PDB entry 8CEP | electron microscopy, 2.04 A resolution | chains A and E of the 19 polymer chains in the assembly

Chain A:
Molecule: 16S rRNA
From: Escherichia coli BW25113
Sequence (1540 nucleotides; each row starts with the number of its first residue):
     1 AAAUUGAAGA GUUUGAUCAU GGCUCAGAUU GAACGCUGGC GGCAGGCCUA ACACAUGCAA
    61 GUCGAACGGU AACAGGAAGA AGCUUGCUUC UUUGCUGACG AGUGGCGGAC GGGUGAGUAA
   121 UGUCUGGGAA ACUGCCUGAU GGAGGGGGAU AACUACUGGA AACGGUAGCU AAUACCGCAU
   181 AACGUCGCAA GACCAAAGAG GGGGACCUUC GGGCCUCUUG CCAUCGGAUG UGCCCAGAUG
   241 GGAUUAGCUA GUAGGUGGGG UAACGGCUCA CCUAGGCGAC GAUCCCUAGC UGGUCUGAGA
   301 GGAUGACCAG CCACACUGGA ACUGAGACAC GGUCCAGACU CCUACGGGAG GCAGCAGUGG
   361 GGAAUAUUGC ACAAUGGGCG CAAGCCUGAU GCAGCCAUGC CGCGUGUAUG AAGAAGCCCU
   421 UCGGGUUGUA AAGUACUUUC AGCGGGGAGG AAGGGAGUAA AGUUAAUACC UUUGCUCAUU
   481 GACGUUACCC GCAGAAGAAG CACCGGCUAA CUCCGUGCCA GCAGCCXCGG UAAUACGGAG
   541 GGUGCAAGCG UUAAUCGGAA UUACUGGGCG UAAAGCGCAC GCAGGCGGUU UGUUAAGUCA
   601 GAUGUGAAAU CCCCGGGCUC AACCUGGGAA CUGCAUCUGA UACUGGCAAG CUUGAGUCUC
   661 GUAGAGGGGG GUAGAAUUCC AGGUGUAGCG GUGAAAUGCG UAGAGAUCUG GAGGAAUACC
   721 GGUGGCGAAG GCGGCCCCCU GGACGAAGAC UGACGCUCAG GUGCGAAAGC GUGGGGAGCA
   781 AACAGGAUUA GAUACCCUGG UAGUCCACGC CGUAAACGAU GUCGACUUGG AGGUUGUGCC
   841 CUUGAGGCGU GGCUUCCGGA GCUAACGCGU UAAGUCGACC GCCUGGGGAG UACGGCCGCA
   901 AGGUUAAAAC UCAAAUGAAU UGACGGGGGC CCGCACAAGC GGUGGAGCAU GUGGUUUAAU
   961 UCGAUGXAAC GCGAAGAACC UUACCUGGUC UUGACAUCCA CGGAAGUUUU CAGAGAUGAG
  1021 AAUGUGCCUU CGGGAACCGU GAGACAGGUG CUGCAUGGCU GUCGUCAGCU CGUGUUGUGA
  1081 AAUGUUGGGU UAAGUCCCGC AACGAGCGCA ACCCUUAUCC UUUGUUGCCA GCGGUCCGGC
  1141 CGGGAACUCA AAGGAGACUG CCAGUGAUAA ACUGGAGGAA GGUGGGGAUG ACGUCAAGUC
  1201 AUCAUGGCCC UUACGACCAG GGCUACACAC GUGCUACAAU GGCGCAUACA AAGAGAAGCG
  1261 ACCUCGCGAG AGCAAGCGGA CCUCAUAAAG UGCGUCGUAG UCCGGAUUGG AGUCUGCAAC
  1321 UCGACUCCAU GAAGUCGGAA UCGCUAGUAA UCGUGGAUCA GAAUGCCACG GUGAAUACGU
  1381 UCCCGGGCCU UGUACACACC GCCCGUXACA CCAUGGGAGU GGGUUGCAAA AGAAGUAGGU
  1441 AGCUUAACCU UCGGGAGGGC GCUUACCACU UUGUGAUUCA UGACUGGGGU GAAGUCGUAA
  1501 CAAGGUAACC GUAGGGGAAC CUGCGGUUGG AUCACCUCCU
Unresolved in the structure: 79-92, 205-213, 841-845, 930-1389, 1535-1540
Modified / non-standard residues: PSU (pseudouridine-5'-monophosphate) at position 516, G7M (N7-methyl-guanosine-5'-monophosphate) at position 527, 2MG (2N-methylguanosine-5'-monophosphate) at position 966, 5MC (5-methylcytidine-5'-monophosphate) at position 967, 2MG (2N-methylguanosine-5'-monophosphate) at position 1207, 4OC (4n,o2'-methylcytidine-5'-monophosphate) at position 1402, 5MC (5-methylcytidine-5'-monophosphate) at position 1407, UR3 (3-methyluridine-5'-monophoshate) at position 1498, 2MG (2N-methylguanosine-5'-monophosphate) at position 1516, MA6 (6N-dimethyladenosine-5'-monophoshate) at position 1518, MA6 (6N-dimethyladenosine-5'-monophoshate) at position 1519
Metal / ion sites: K+ site 1: U5 (shared with 5 residues of chain D); K+ site 2: G11, U12, G21, G22; Mg2+ site 1 near G21 (its only coordinating residue here); Mg2+ site 2: C48, G115; Mg2+ site 3: A59, U387; K+ site 3: G61, U62, G104, G105; Mg2+ site 4 near G100 (its only coordinating residue here); K+ site 4: G107, G324, G326; K+ site 5: G107, G108, G326; Mg2+ site 5: A109, G331; K+ site 6: A109, C110, G111; Mg2+ site 6 near G111 (its only coordinating residue here); 18 more K+ sites not listed; 32 more Mg2+ sites not listed
Residues lining bound ligands: kasugamycin (KSG; (1S,2R,3S,4R,5S,6S)-2,3,4,5,6-pentahydroxycyclohexyl 2-amino-4-{[carboxy(imino)methyl]amino}-2,3,4,6-tetradeoxy-alpha-D-arabino-hexopyranoside): G791, A792, A794, C795, G926, UR3_1498, A1499, G1504, G1505, U1506

Chain E:
Protein: Small ribosomal subunit protein uS5
From: Escherichia coli BW25113
Reference sequence: P0A7W1 (RS5_ECOLI); residue numbers follow UniProt; this construct covers 1-167
Amino-acid sequence (167 residues; each row starts with the number of its first residue):
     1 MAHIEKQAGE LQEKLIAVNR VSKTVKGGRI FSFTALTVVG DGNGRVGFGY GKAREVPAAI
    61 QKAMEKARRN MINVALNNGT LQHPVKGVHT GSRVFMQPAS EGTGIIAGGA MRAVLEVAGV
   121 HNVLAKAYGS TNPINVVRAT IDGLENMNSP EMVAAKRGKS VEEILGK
Unresolved in the structure: 1-9, 166-167
Swiss-Prot annotation at these positions:
  - modified residue: Ala2 (N-acetylalanine)
  - natural variant: Arg20 (R20L: In strain: SPCR9), Val21 (V21E: In strain: SPCR7), Ser22 (S22P: In strain: SPCR13 and SPCR15), Gly104 (G104R: In strain: N-660), Arg112 (R112G: In strain: NEA-314; R112L: In strain: N-421 and D-1023; R112S: In strain: NEA-319), Glu151 (E151S: In strain: B), Glu162 to Lys167 (sequence variant, change not given here; In strain: 0-1)
  - mutagenesis: Arg20 to Arg29 (No effect on mRNA unwinding ability of the ribosome)

How chain A and chain E interact:
Pairs across the interface (53):
  U5(A) with Ser100(E), base contact
  G6(A) with Ala99(E), base contact; Ser100(E), hydrogen bond to the base; Thr103(E), hydrogen bond to the base; Leu124(E), base contact
  A7(A) with Phe95(E), base contact; Gln97(E), base contact; Leu124(E), phosphate contact; Ala125(E), hydrogen bond to the sugar; Lys126(E), base contact; Tyr128(E), base contact
  A8(A) with Ile106(E), phosphate contact; Ala107(E), hydrogen bond to the sugar; Gly108(E), hydrogen bond to the sugar; Arg112(E), base contact; Ala125(E), sugar contact
  G9(A) with Gly108(E), phosphate contact; Gly109(E), phosphate contact; Lys126(E), salt bridge to the phosphate; Ala127(E), hydrogen bond to the phosphate
  A10(A) with Thr131(E), hydrogen bond to the phosphate
  G15(A) with Ser22(E), hydrogen bond to the base; Lys23(E), base contact; Thr24(E), base contact; Arg29(E), hydrogen bond to the sugar
  A16(A) with Arg20(E), phosphate contact; Val21(E), sugar contact; Ser22(E), hydrogen bond to the sugar
  U17(A) with Asn19(E), hydrogen bond to the phosphate
  C18(A) with Thr90(E), sugar contact; Asn132(E), hydrogen bond to the phosphate; Asn135(E), hydrogen bond to the phosphate
  A19(A) with Ser130(E), hydrogen bond to the phosphate; Asn132(E), hydrogen bond to the phosphate; Asn135(E), hydrogen bond to the phosphate
  U20(A) with Ser130(E), phosphate contact
  G558(A) with Lys126(E), phosphate contact
  A559(A) with Lys126(E), salt bridge to the phosphate
  A560(A) with Arg93(E), base contact; Tyr128(E), stacking on the base
  A864(A) with Thr90(E), phosphate contact
  U921(A) with Lys23(E), hydrogen bond to the sugar; Thr24(E), hydrogen bond to the sugar
  G922(A) with Thr24(E), sugar contact; Val25(E), hydrogen bond to the sugar; Lys26(E), phosphate contact
  A923(A) with Lys26(E), phosphate contact
  A1396(A) with Thr24(E), base contact; Arg29(E), hydrogen bond to the phosphate
  C1397(A) with Arg29(E), salt bridge to the phosphate
  A1398(A) with Thr24(E), base contact; Val25(E), hydrogen bond to the base; Lys26(E), hydrogen bond to the base
Also at the interface, not in a pair above, chain A (24 interface residues in all): A298, G566
Also at the interface, not in a pair above, chain E (36 interface residues in all): Gly27, Gly28, Lys86, Gly91, Ser92, Gly129

Overview:
The interface between chain A and chain E involves 24 residues on one side and 36 on the other, with 22
hydrogen bonds, 3 salt bridges and 1 aromatic stacking contact. Polar pairs include G6(A)-Ser100(E),
G6(A)-Thr103(E) and G15(A)-Ser22(E). Ligands of chain A: kasugamycin.
Chain A is 16S rRNA and chain E is Small ribosomal subunit protein uS5, both from Escherichia coli BW25113;
the structure, Kasugamycin bound to the 30S body, was determined by electron microscopy, deposited together
with 8CA7, 8CAI, 8CF1, 8CF8, 8CGI, 8CGJ, 8CGR and 8CGU.
